Entry 5Z3J (X-ray diffraction, 1.70 A resolution); this record covers chain A.

# Chain A
Name: Abrin A-chain
From: Abrus precatorius
UniProtKB: Q7DM12 (Q7DM12_ABRPR); numbering as in UniProt (aligned over 1-251)
Chain sequence (265 residues; numbered -13 to 251; the number before each row is that of its first residue; numbers below 1 keep their minus sign (Met-13 is residue -13)):
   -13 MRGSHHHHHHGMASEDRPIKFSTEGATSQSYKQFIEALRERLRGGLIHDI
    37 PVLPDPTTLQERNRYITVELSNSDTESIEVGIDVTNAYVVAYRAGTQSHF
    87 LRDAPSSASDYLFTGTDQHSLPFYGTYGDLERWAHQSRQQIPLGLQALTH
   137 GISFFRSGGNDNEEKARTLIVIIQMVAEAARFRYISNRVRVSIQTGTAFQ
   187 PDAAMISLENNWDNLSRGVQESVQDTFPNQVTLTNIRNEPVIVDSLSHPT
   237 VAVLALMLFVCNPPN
Not modelled in the structure: -13 to 3, 250-251
Construct notes: initiating methionine (-13); expression tag (-12 to 0)
Small-molecule neighbours: nicotinamide (NCA): Ala73, Tyr74, Val75, Gly111, Thr112, Tyr113, Ile159, Glu164, Arg167

# In short
Chain A binds nicotinamide.
Chain A is Abrin A-chain (Abrus precatorius); the structure, Crystal Structure of Abrin A chain (Recombinant)
in complex with Nicotinamide at 1.7 Angstroms, was determined by X-ray diffraction together with 5Z37 and 5Z3I
from the same study.
